6P55 - chain A; structure by X-ray diffraction, 1.74 A resolution.

== Chain A ==
Protein: peptidoglycan D, D-transpeptidase PenA
Organism: Neisseria gonorrhoeae
Notes: EC 3.4.16.4
UniProt: P08149 (PBP2_NEIGO); aligned to UniProt positions 237-574 over residues 237-574
Chain sequence (329 residues; numbered 232 to 574; 14 numbers in that range are skipped by the numbering (no residue carries them; nothing is unmodelled there); the number before each row is that of its first residue):
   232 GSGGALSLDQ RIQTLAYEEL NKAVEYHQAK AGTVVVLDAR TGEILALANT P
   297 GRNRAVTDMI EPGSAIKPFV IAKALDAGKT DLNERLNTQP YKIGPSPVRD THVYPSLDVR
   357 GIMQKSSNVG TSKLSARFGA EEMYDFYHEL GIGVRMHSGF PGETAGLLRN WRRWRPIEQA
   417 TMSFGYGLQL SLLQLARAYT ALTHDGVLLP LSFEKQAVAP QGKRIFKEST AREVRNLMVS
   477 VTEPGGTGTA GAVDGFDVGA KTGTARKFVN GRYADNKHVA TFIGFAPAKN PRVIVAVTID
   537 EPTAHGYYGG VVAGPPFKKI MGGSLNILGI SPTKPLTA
Unresolved in the structure: 232-234
Construct notes: expression tag (232-236); conflict Gly297 (Ala283 in P08149)
UniProt features mapped onto this chain:
  - active site: Ser310 (Acyl-ester intermediate)
Covalent attachments: cefixime, bound form (NZM) linked to Ser310
Ligand contacts: cefixime, bound form (NZM): Glu307, Gly309, Lys313, Thr347, Ser362, Asn364, Phe420, Gly421, Tyr422, Thr483, Lys497, Thr498, Gly499, Thr500, Ala501, Arg502, Tyr509, Asp511, His514, Tyr544, Gly545

== In short ==
Covalently linked cefixime, bound form: at Ser310. UniProt lists active-site residue Ser310.
Chain A is peptidoglycan D, D-transpeptidase PenA (Neisseria gonorrhoeae); the structure, Crystal structure of
transpeptidase domain of PBP2 from Neisseria gonorrhoeae acylated by cefixime, was determined by X-ray
diffraction together with 6P52, 6P53, 6P54 and 6P56 from the same study.
